9MQK - chains E and L of the 5 polymer chains in the assembly; structure by electron microscopy, 3.18 A resolution.

Chain E:
Name: Nanobody 6M
From: synthetic construct
Notes: antibody fragment or engineered binder
Chain sequence (131 residues; numbered 3 to 133; the number before each row is that of its first residue):
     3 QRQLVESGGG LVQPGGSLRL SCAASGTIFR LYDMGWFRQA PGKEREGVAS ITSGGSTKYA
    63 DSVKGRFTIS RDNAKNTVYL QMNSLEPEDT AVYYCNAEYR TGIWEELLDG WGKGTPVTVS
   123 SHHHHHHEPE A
Unresolved in the structure: 3, 28-30, 124-133
Disulfides: C24-C97

Chain L:
Name: NabFab Light Chain
From: synthetic construct
Chain sequence (215 residues; each row starts with the number of its first residue; numbering starts at 0):
     0 SDIQMTQSPS SLSASVGDRV TITCRASQSV SSAVAWYQQK PGKAPKLLIY SASSLYSGVP
    60 SRFSGSRSGT DFTLTISSLQ PEDFATYYCQ QSSSSLITFG QGTKVEIKRT VAAPSVFIFP
   120 PSDSQLKSGT ASVVCLLNNF YPREAKVQWK VDNALQSGNS QESVTEQDSK DSTYSLSSTL
   180 TLSKADYEKH KVYACEVTHQ GLSSPVTKSF NRGEC
Unresolved in the structure: 0-4, 7-8, 19, 26-29, 67, 106-214
Disulfides: C23-C88

Chain E / chain L interface:
Residue-residue contacts (6):
  P43(E) with Y49(L), hydrophobic
  G44(E) with Y55(L)
  T92(E) with Y49(L), hydrogen bond; S53(L)
  T120(E) with S50(L)
  S122(E) with S52(L)

Summary:
The chain E/chain L interface involves 5 residues from each chain, with 1 hydrogen bond. The hydrogen-bonded
pair is T92(E)-Y49(L).
Here chain E is Nanobody 6M and chain L is NabFab Light Chain, both from synthetic construct. Entry 9MQK
(Inactive Kappa-Opioid Receptor with Nb6M, NabFab, and isoquinuclidine compound #020_E1) was determined by
electron microscopy, deposited together with 9MQH, 9MQI, 9MQJ and 9MQL.
